Entry 7Y22 (electron microscopy, 4.00 A resolution); this record covers chains A and B of the 8 polymer chains in the assembly.

[Chain A (and B)]
Name: phage connector protein
From: Klebsiella phage Kp7
Notes: chain B of this document is another copy of the same molecule, construct and numbering; everything in this record applies to it too
Sequence (522 residues; numbered 1 to 522; the number before each row is that of its first residue):
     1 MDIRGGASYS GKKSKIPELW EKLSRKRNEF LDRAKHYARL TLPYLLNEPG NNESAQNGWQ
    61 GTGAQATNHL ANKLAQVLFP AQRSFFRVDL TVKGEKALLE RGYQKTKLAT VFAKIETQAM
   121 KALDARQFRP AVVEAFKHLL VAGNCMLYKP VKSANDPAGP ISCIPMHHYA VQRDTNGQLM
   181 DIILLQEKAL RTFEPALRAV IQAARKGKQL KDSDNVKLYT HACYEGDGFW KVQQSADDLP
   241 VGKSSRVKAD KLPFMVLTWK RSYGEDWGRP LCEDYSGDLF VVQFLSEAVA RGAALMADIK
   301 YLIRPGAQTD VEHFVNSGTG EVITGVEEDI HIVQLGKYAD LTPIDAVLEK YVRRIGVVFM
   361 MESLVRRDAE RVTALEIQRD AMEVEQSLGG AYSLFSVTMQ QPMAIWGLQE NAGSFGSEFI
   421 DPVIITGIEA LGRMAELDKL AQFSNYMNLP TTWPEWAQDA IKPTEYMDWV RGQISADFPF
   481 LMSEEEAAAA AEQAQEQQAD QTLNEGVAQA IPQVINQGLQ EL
Disordered / not traced: 1-13, 86-105, 202-214, 362-382, 413-434, 484-522

[How chain A and chain B interact]
Residue-residue contacts (90):
  Tyr44(A) with Lys260(B); Ser262(B), hydrogen bond (backbone-side chain)
  Asn47(A) with Ser262(B), hydrogen bond; Tyr263(B)
  Pro49(A) with Tyr263(B)
  Asn52(A) with Glu265(B)
  Ser54(A) with Arg269(B); Glu273(B)
  Ala55(A) with Glu273(B), hydrogen bond (backbone-side chain); Asp274(B)
  Gln56(A) with Tyr37(B), hydrogen bond; Glu273(B); Ser276(B), hydrogen bond; Gly277(B)
  Asn57(A) with Asp274(B), hydrogen bond; Tyr275(B)
  Gly61(A) with Arg354(B)
  His69(A) with Gln386(B), hydrogen bond (side chain-backbone)
  Asn72(A) with Glu385(B), hydrogen bond (side chain-backbone); Leu388(B), hydrogen bond (side chain-backbone); Gly389(B); Gly390(B), hydrogen bond (side chain-backbone)
  Gln82(A) with Ala435(B)
  Ala109(A) with Gly472(B)
  Thr110(A) with Arg471(B)
  Lys114(A) with Asp477(B), salt bridge
  Gln127(A) with Val397(B)
  Ala154(A) with Asp227(B)
  His168(A) with Tyr263(B), hydrogen bond
  Glu187(A) with Thr175(B); Asn176(B), hydrogen bond (backbone-backbone)
  Lys188(A) with Asn176(B)
  Ala189(A) with Met180(B), hydrophobic
  Arg191(A) with Tyr224(B); Glu225(B)
  Asn215(A) with Thr175(B)
  Ala290(A) with Tyr351(B)
  Ala293(A) with Ile344(B)
  Met296(A) with Pro343(B), hydrophobic
  Ala297(A) with Ala288(B), hydrophobic
  Ile299(A) with Leu295(B), hydrophobic
  Phe314(A) with Lys300(B), hydrogen bond (backbone-side chain); Leu335(B), hydrophobic
  Ser317(A) with Lys300(B), hydrogen bond (backbone-side chain)
  Gly318(A) with Lys300(B)
  Thr319(A) with Asp298(B), hydrogen bond (backbone-side chain); Ile299(B)
  Gly320(A) with Ile299(B), hydrogen bond (backbone-backbone); Lys300(B)
  Glu321(A) with Lys300(B), salt bridge; Tyr301(B)
  Ile323(A) with Lys300(B); Tyr301(B); Leu302(B), hydrophobic
  Thr324(A) with Ile303(B)
  Gly325(A) with Leu302(B); Ile303(B); Pro305(B)
  Val326(A) with Leu302(B)
  Glu327(A) with Leu302(B); His331(B), salt bridge; Val333(B); Lys337(B), salt bridge
  His331(A) with Tyr338(B)
  Ile332(A) with Leu335(B)
  Gln334(A) with Asp340(B)
  Lys337(A) with Asp340(B)
  Glu436(A) with Trp469(B); Gln473(B), hydrogen bond
  Leu437(A) with Tyr446(B), hydrophobic; Ile474(B), hydrophobic
  Leu440(A) with Trp469(B), hydrophobic
  Phe443(A) with Trp453(B), hydrophobic
  Ser444(A) with Leu449(B); Trp453(B), hydrogen bond
  Met447(A) with Trp453(B), hydrogen bond; Ala457(B), hydrophobic
  Asn448(A) with Thr452(B)
  Pro450(A) with Pro454(B)
  Ile461(A) with Trp456(B), hydrophobic
  Pro463(A) with Trp456(B), hydrophobic
  Pro479(A) with Lys462(B), hydrogen bond (backbone-side chain); Glu465(B)
  Phe480(A) with Ile461(B), hydrophobic; Lys462(B); Glu465(B); Tyr466(B), hydrophobic; Trp469(B), hydrophobic
  Leu481(A) with Ala460(B)
  Met482(A) with Lys462(B)
Also at the interface, not in a pair above, chain A (73 interface residues in all): Trp59, Gln60, Lys73, Thr106, Ala113, Arg129, Pro130, Asn155, Asp156, Thr192, Ala294, Gln308, Ala441, Met467, Asp477, Phe478
Also at the interface, not in a pair above, chain B (77 interface residues in all): Asp174, Gln178, Gly226, Gly228, Phe284, Leu285, Arg304, Ala339, Val347, Val384, Ser387, Ser393, Leu394, Gln401, Asp468, Ser475

[Overview]
Chain A and chain B form an interface of 73 and 77 residues respectively, with 20 hydrogen bonds and 4 salt
bridges. Among the polar pairs are Lys114(A)-Asp477(B), Glu321(A)-Lys300(B) and Glu327(A)-His331(B).
Chain A and chain B are both phage connector protein (Klebsiella phage Kp7); the structure, CryoEM structure
of Klebsiella phage Kp7 tail complex applied with C6 symmetry, was determined by electron microscopy.
